PDB entry 7NFC | electron microscopy, 4.14 A resolution (low resolution: residue-level contacts below are approximate; hydrogen-bond / salt-bridge calls are withheld) | chains C and E of the 18 polymer chains in the assembly

== Chain C ==
Name: X-ray repair cross-complementing protein 5
Organism: Homo sapiens
Notes: EC 3.6.4.-
UniProt: P13010 (XRCC5_HUMAN); residue numbers follow UniProt; this construct covers 1-732
Amino-acid sequence (732 residues; numbered 1 to 732; the number before each row is that of its first residue):
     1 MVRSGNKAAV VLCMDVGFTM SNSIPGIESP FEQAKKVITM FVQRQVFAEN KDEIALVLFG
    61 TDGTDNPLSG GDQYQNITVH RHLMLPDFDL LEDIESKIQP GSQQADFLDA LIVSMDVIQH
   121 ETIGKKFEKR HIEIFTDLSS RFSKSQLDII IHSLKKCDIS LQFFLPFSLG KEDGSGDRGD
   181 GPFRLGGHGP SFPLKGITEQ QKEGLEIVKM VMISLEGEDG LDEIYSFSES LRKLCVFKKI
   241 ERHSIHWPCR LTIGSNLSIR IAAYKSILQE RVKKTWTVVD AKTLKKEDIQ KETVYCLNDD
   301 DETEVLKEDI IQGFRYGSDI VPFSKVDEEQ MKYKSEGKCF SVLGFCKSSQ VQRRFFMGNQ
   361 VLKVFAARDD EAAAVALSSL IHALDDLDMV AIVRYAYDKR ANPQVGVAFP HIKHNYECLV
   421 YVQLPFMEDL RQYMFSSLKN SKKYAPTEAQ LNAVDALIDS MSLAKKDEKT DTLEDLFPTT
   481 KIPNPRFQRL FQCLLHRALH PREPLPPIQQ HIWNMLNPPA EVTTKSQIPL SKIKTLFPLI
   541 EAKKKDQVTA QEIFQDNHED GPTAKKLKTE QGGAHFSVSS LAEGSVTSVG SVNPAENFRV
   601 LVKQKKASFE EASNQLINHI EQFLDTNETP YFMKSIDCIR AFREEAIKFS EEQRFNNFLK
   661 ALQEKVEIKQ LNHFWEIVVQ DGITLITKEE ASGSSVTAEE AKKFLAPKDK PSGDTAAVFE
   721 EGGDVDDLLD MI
Unresolved in the structure: 1-5, 22-28, 67-74, 136-145, 169-197, 369, 538-732
Curated features (UniProtKB/Swiss-Prot):
  - region: Leu138 to Leu165 (Leucine-zipper)
  - motif: Glu720 to Leu728 (EEXXXDL motif)
  - modified residue: Lys144 (N6-acetyllysine), Ser255 (Phosphoserine), Ser258 (Phosphoserine), Lys265 (N6-acetyllysine), Ser318 (Phosphoserine), Lys332 (N6-acetyllysine), Thr535 (Phosphothreonine), Ser577 (Phosphoserine), Ser579 (Phosphoserine), Ser580 (Phosphoserine), Lys660 (N6-acetyllysine), Lys665 (N6-acetyllysine), Thr715 (Phosphothreonine)
  - cross-link (Glycyl lysine isopeptide (Lys-Gly)): Lys195 (interchain with G-Cter in SUMO2), Lys532 (interchain with G-Cter in SUMO2), Lys534 (interchain with G-Cter in SUMO2), Lys566 (interchain with G-Cter in SUMO2), Lys568 (interchain with G-Cter in SUMO2), Lys669 (interchain with G-Cter in SUMO2), Lys688 (interchain with G-Cter in SUMO2)

== Chain E ==
Molecule: 28-nt DNA strand
Sequence (28 nucleotides; numbered 18 to 45; the number before each row is that of its first residue):
    18 GCTAATAAAC TAAAAACTAT TATTATGG

== How chain C and chain E interact ==
Contacting residue pairs - 7 pairs, chain C then chain E:
  Ile245(C) - DA22(E)
  Ile245(C) - DT23(E)
  Lys265(C) - DT23(E)
  Arg271(C) - DT23(E)
  Tyr295(C) - DT28(E)
  Gln360(C) - DA24(E)
  Tyr397(C) - DA24(E)
Also at the interface, not in a pair above, chain C (9 interface residues in all): Arg242, His243, Ser244
Also at the interface, not in a pair above, chain E (5 interface residues in all): DA21

== Overview ==
Chain C and chain E form an interface of 9 and 5 residues respectively.
Here chain C is X-ray repair cross-complementing protein 5 (Homo sapiens) and chain E is a 28-nt DNA strand.
Entry 7NFC (Cryo-EM structure of NHEJ super-complex (dimer)) was determined by electron microscopy, deposited
together with 7NFE.
